1AJS - chains A and B; structure by X-ray diffraction, 1.60 A resolution.

[Chain A]
Name: Aspartate aminotransferase
Organism: Sus scrofa
Notes: EC 2.6.1.1
UniProtKB: P00503 (AATC_PIG); residues 1-412 here = UniProt positions 1-412
Sequence (412 residues; each row starts with the number of its first residue):
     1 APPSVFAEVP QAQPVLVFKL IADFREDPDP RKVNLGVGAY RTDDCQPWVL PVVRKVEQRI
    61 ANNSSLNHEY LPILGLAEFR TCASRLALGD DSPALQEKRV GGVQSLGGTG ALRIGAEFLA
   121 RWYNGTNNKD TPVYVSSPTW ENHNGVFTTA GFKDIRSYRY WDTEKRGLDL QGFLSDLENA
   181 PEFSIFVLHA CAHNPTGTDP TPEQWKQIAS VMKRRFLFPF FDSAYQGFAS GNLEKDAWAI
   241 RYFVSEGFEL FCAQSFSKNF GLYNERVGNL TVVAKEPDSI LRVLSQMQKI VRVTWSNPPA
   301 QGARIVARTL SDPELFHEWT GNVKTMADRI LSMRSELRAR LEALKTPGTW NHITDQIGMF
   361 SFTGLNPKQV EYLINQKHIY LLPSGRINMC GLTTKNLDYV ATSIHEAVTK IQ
Construct notes: conflict Asn63 (Asp in P00503), Gln288 (Glu in P00503), Gln376 (Glu in P00503)
Ligand contacts: PLA (2-[(3-hydroxy-2-methyl-5-phosphonooxymethyl-pyridin-4-ylmethyl)-amino]-2-methyl-succinic acid): Val17, Phe18, Val37, Gly38, Leu106, Gly107, Gly108, Thr109, Leu112, Trp140, His143, His189, Asn194, Asp222, Ala224, Tyr225, Ser255, Ser257, Lys258, Arg266, Phe360, Arg386

[Chain B]
Name: Aspartate aminotransferase
Organism: Sus scrofa
Notes: EC 2.6.1.1
UniProtKB: P00503 (AATC_PIG); numbering as in UniProt (aligned over 1-412)
Sequence (412 residues; each row starts with the number of its first residue):
     1 APPSVFAEVP QAQPVLVFKL IADFREDPDP RKVNLGVGAY RTDDCQPWVL PVVRKVEQRI
    61 ANNSSLNHEY LPILGLAEFR TCASRLALGD DSPALQEKRV GGVQSLGGTG ALRIGAEFLA
   121 RWYNGTNNKD TPVYVSSPTW ENHNGVFTTA GFKDIRSYRY WDTEKRGLDL QGFLSDLENA
   181 PEFSIFVLHA CAHNPTGTDP TPEQWKQIAS VMKRRFLFPF FDSAYQGFAS GNLEKDAWAI
   241 RYFVSEGFEL FCAQSFSKNF GLYNERVGNL TVVAKEPDSI LRVLSQMQKI VRVTWSNPPA
   301 QGARIVARTL SDPELFHEWT GNVKTMADRI LSMRSELRAR LEALKTPGTW NHITDQIGMF
   361 SFTGLNPKQV EYLINQKHIY LLPSGRINMC GLTTKNLDYV ATSIHEAVTK IQ
Modified / non-standard residues: Lys258 ((2S)-2-amino-6-[[3-hydroxy-2-methyl-5-(phosphonooxymethyl)pyridin-4-yl]methylideneamino]hexanoic acid; LLP)
Construct notes: conflict Asn63 (Asp in P00503), Gln288 (Glu in P00503), Gln376 (Glu in P00503); modified residue (258)
Ligand contacts: PLA (2-[(3-hydroxy-2-methyl-5-phosphonooxymethyl-pyridin-4-ylmethyl)-amino]-2-methyl-succinic acid): Tyr70, Arg292, Ser296

[Interface between chain A and chain B]
Residue-residue contacts - 158 pairs, chain A then chain B:
  Pro2(A) with Lys275(B), hydrogen bond (backbone-side chain)
  Pro3(A) with Lys275(B)
  Ser4(A) with Glu249(B), hydrogen bond; Ser279(B)
  Val5(A) with Tyr123(B), hydrophobic; Glu249(B), hydrogen bond (backbone-side chain)
  Phe6(A) with Phe118(B), hydrophobic; Glu249(B); Phe251(B), hydrophobic; Val273(B); Ala274(B), hydrophobic; Ser279(B); Arg282(B), hydrogen bond (backbone-side chain); Val283(B), hydrophobic
  Ala7(A) with Arg282(B), hydrogen bond (backbone-side chain)
  Val9(A) with Phe118(B), hydrophobic; Arg282(B), hydrogen bond (backbone-side chain); Gln286(B)
  Pro10(A) with Trp122(B); Arg282(B); Ser285(B); Gln286(B), hydrogen bond (backbone-side chain)
  Gln11(A) with Leu281(B); Arg282(B); Ser285(B); Gln286(B)
  Ala12(A) with Ser285(B), hydrogen bond (backbone-side chain); Gln286(B); Lys289(B)
  Gln13(A) with Lys289(B), hydrogen bond (backbone-side chain)
  Pro14(A) with Lys289(B)
  Val15(A) with Ile73(B), hydrophobic; Arg292(B)
  Val17(A) with Arg292(B)
  Phe18(A) with Tyr70(B), hydrophobic; Leu71(B); Ile73(B), hydrophobic; Arg292(B); Asn297(B)
  Ala39(A) with Glu69(B)
  Arg41(A) with Glu69(B), salt bridge
  Pro47(A) with Glu69(B)
  Arg54(A) with Ser64(B)
  Glu57(A) with His68(B), salt bridge
  Gln58(A) with Ala61(B), hydrogen bond (side chain-backbone); Asn62(B)
  Ala61(A) with Gln58(B); Ala61(B), hydrophobic
  Asn62(A) with Gln58(B), hydrogen bond
  Ser64(A) with Arg54(B), hydrogen bond (backbone-side chain)
  Asn67(A) with Val49(B); Asn264(B)
  His68(A) with Glu57(B), salt bridge; Gly261(B); Leu262(B); Tyr263(B), hydrogen bond (backbone-backbone); Asn264(B), hydrogen bond; Glu265(B)
  Glu69(A) with Ala39(B); Arg41(B), salt bridge; Pro47(B); Tyr263(B); Asn264(B)
  Tyr70(A) with Ser257(B), hydrogen bond; Lys258(B); Tyr263(B); Arg266(B)
  Ile73(A) with Phe18(B), hydrophobic
  Leu106(A) with Leu106(B), hydrophobic; Trp295(B), hydrophobic
  Thr109(A) with Arg292(B); Ser296(B)
  Gly110(A) with Thr294(B)
  Arg113(A) with Arg113(B); Val293(B), hydrogen bond (side chain-backbone); Thr294(B), hydrogen bond
  Trp122(A) with Pro10(B)
  Tyr123(A) with Val5(B), hydrophobic
  Trp140(A) with Arg292(B)
  Glu141(A) with Arg292(B), salt bridge
  Asn142(A) with Arg292(B), hydrogen bond (side chain-backbone); Val293(B)
  Gly145(A) with Val293(B)
  Val146(A) with Val293(B)
  Thr149(A) with Arg121(B); Val293(B)
  Glu249(A) with Ser4(B), hydrogen bond; Val5(B), hydrogen bond (side chain-backbone); Phe6(B)
  Phe251(A) with Phe6(B), hydrophobic
  Lys258(A) with Tyr70(B)
  Gly261(A) with His68(B)
  Leu262(A) with His68(B)
  Tyr263(A) with His68(B), hydrogen bond (backbone-backbone); Glu69(B); Tyr70(B), hydrophobic
  Asn264(A) with Asn67(B); His68(B), hydrogen bond; Glu69(B); Pro298(B); Pro299(B); Ala300(B), hydrogen bond (backbone-backbone); Arg304(B)
  Glu265(A) with His68(B), salt bridge; Ala300(B); Gln301(B), hydrogen bond (side chain-backbone)
  Arg266(A) with Tyr70(B); Trp295(B), hydrogen bond (side chain-backbone); Ser296(B); Asn297(B), hydrogen bond (side chain-backbone); Pro298(B); Pro299(B)
  Val273(A) with Phe6(B)
  Ala274(A) with Phe6(B), hydrophobic
  Lys275(A) with Pro2(B), hydrogen bond (side chain-backbone); Pro3(B)
  Glu276(A) with Ser4(B)
  Ser279(A) with Ser4(B); Phe6(B)
  Leu281(A) with Gln11(B)
  Arg282(A) with Phe6(B), hydrogen bond (side chain-backbone); Ala7(B); Val9(B), hydrogen bond (side chain-backbone); Pro10(B); Gln11(B)
  Val283(A) with Phe6(B), hydrophobic
  Ser285(A) with Pro10(B); Gln11(B); Ala12(B), hydrogen bond (side chain-backbone)
  Gln286(A) with Val9(B); Pro10(B), hydrogen bond (side chain-backbone); Ala12(B)
  Lys289(A) with Ala12(B)
  Arg292(A) with Val15(B); Thr109(B); Asn142(B), hydrogen bond (backbone-side chain)
  Val293(A) with Arg113(B), hydrogen bond (backbone-side chain); Asn142(B); Gly145(B); Val146(B); Thr149(B)
  Thr294(A) with Gly110(B); Arg113(B), hydrogen bond; Thr294(B)
  Trp295(A) with Leu106(B), hydrophobic; Arg266(B), hydrogen bond (backbone-side chain)
  Ser296(A) with Thr109(B); Arg266(B)
  Asn297(A) with Arg266(B), hydrogen bond (backbone-side chain)
  Pro298(A) with Asn264(B); Arg266(B)
  Pro299(A) with Asn264(B); Glu265(B); Arg266(B)
  Ala300(A) with Asn264(B), hydrogen bond (backbone-backbone); Glu265(B)
  Gln301(A) with Glu265(B), hydrogen bond (backbone-side chain)
  Arg304(A) with Asn264(B), hydrogen bond
Also at the interface, not in a pair above, chain A (84 interface residues in all): Glu8, Val37, Tyr40, Val49, Val53, Leu66, Leu71, Phe118, Arg121, Phe218, Ser257, Val272
Also at the interface, not in a pair above, chain B (77 interface residues in all): Val53, Leu66, Phe183, Phe218, Val272, Gln288

[Overview]
The interface between chain A and chain B involves 84 residues on one side and 77 on the other, with 39
hydrogen bonds and 6 salt bridges. Among the polar pairs are Arg41(A)-Glu69(B), Glu57(A)-His68(B) and
His68(A)-Glu57(B).
Here chain A is Aspartate aminotransferase and chain B is Aspartate aminotransferase, both from Sus scrofa.
Entry 1AJS (Refinement and comparison of the crystal structures of pig cytosolic aspartate aminotransferase
and its complex with ...) was determined by X-ray diffraction (same publication as 1AJR).
